Entry 3RUP (X-ray diffraction, 1.99 A resolution); this record covers chains A and B.

== Chain A (and B) ==
Name: Biotin carboxylase
From: Escherichia coli
Notes: EC 6.3.4.14, 6.4.1.2; chain B of this document is another copy of the same molecule, construct and numbering; everything in this record applies to it too
UniProtKB: P24182 (ACCC_ECOLI); numbering as in UniProt (aligned over 1-449)
Chain sequence (452 residues; each row starts with the number of its first residue):
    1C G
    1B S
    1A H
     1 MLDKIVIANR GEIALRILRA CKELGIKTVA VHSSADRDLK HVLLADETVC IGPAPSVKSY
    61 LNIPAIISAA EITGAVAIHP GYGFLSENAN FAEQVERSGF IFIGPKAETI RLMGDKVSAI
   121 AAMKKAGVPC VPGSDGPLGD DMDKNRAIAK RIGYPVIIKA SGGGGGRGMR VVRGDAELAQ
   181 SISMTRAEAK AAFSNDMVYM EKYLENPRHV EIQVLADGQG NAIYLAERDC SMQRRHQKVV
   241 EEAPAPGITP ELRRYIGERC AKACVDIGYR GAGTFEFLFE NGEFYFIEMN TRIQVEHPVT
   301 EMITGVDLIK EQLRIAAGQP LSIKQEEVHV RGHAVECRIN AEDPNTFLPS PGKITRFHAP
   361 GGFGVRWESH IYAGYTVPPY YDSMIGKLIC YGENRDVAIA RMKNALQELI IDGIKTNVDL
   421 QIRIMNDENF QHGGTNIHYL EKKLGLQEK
Disordered / not traced: 1C, 1B, 1A, 445-449 (chain B: 1C, 1B, 1A, 447-449)
Sequence notes: expression tag (1A-1C)
Curated features (UniProtKB/Swiss-Prot):
  - active site: Arg-292
  - binding site (ATP): Lys-116, Lys-159, Gly-165, Gly-166, Glu-201 to Leu-204, His-209, His-236, Glu-276, Glu-288
  - binding site (hydrogencarbonate): Lys-238, Arg-292, Val-295, Arg-338
  - binding site (Mg(2+)): Glu-276, Glu-288, Asn-290
  - binding site (Mn(2+)): Glu-276, Glu-288, Asn-290
  - binding site (biotin): Arg-338
  - mutagenesis: Arg-19 (R19E: Loss of homodimerization. No effect on ATP binding), Glu-23 (E23R: Loss of homodimerization. No effect on ATP binding), Glu-296 (E296A: Severe reduction in catalytic activity), Arg-338 (R338A: Severe reduction in catalytic activity), Phe-363 (F363A: Loss of homodimerization. No effect on ATP binding), Arg-366 (R366E: Loss of homodimerization. No effect on ATP binding)
Metal / ion sites: Ca2+ site 1: Glu-87, Glu-288, Asn-290; Ca2+ site 2: Glu-276, Glu-288 (together with ADP)
Residues lining bound ligands:
  - ADP (adenosine-5'-diphosphate), molecule 1: Tyr-82, Gly-83, Phe-84, Glu-87, Gly-162, Gly-163, Gly-164, Gly-165, Arg-167, Phe-193, Gln-237, Lys-238, Glu-276, Asn-290, Arg-292, Gln-294, Val-295, Glu-296, Arg-338, Asp-382
  - ADP, molecule 2: Lys-116, Val-131, Ile-157, Lys-159, Gly-163, Gly-164, Gly-165, Gly-166, Arg-167, Met-169, Glu-201, Lys-202, Tyr-203, Leu-204, His-209, Gln-233, His-236, Glu-276, Leu-278, Ile-287, Glu-288, Ile-437
From the paper describing this entry:
  - binding site for ADP: Gly-83, Glu-87, Lys-159, Glu-201, Lys-202, Leu-204, Gln-233, Arg-292, Val-295, Glu-296, Arg-338
  - Ca2+ coordination: Glu-87, Glu-276, Glu-288, Asn-290
  - catalytic residues: Arg-338 (citing earlier work)
  - conformationally variable residues (domain motion): Lys-159
  - mutagenesis - R16E (2-fold): decreased catalytic activity
  - mutagenesis - R16E (445 +/- 43 mum): decreased binding to Biotin carboxylase (chain A)
  - self-association interface (contacts with another copy of this molecule); pairs are residue here / residue on that copy: Arg-19/Glu-408, Glu-23/Arg-401, Phe-363
  - self-association interface (contacts with another copy of this molecule): Phe-363 (citing earlier work)
  - contacts within the chain: Glu-12/Lys-387 (salt bridge), Glu-336/Lys-387

== How chain A and chain B interact ==
Pairs across the interface (48):
  Arg-19(A) / Gly-361(B)  hydrogen bond (side chain-backbone)
  Arg-19(A) / Gly-362(B)
  Arg-19(A) / Asn-404(B)
  Arg-19(A) / Glu-408(B)  salt bridge
  Lys-22(A) / Asn-404(B)
  Glu-23(A) / Val-397(B)
  Glu-23(A) / Ala-400(B)
  Glu-23(A) / Arg-401(B)  salt bridge
  Glu-23(A) / Asn-404(B)
  Lys-40(A) / His-358(B)
  Lys-40(A) / Ile-410(B)
  Leu-44(A) / Glu-408(B)
  Glu-301(A) / Phe-363(B)
  Met-302(A) / Phe-363(B)  hydrophobic
  Val-306(A) / Phe-363(B)
  Asp-307(A) / Phe-363(B)
  Asp-307(A) / Arg-401(B)  salt bridge
  Lys-310(A) / Glu-393(B)  salt bridge
  Lys-310(A) / Val-397(B)
  Arg-331(A) / Arg-331(B)
  His-358(A) / Lys-40(B)
  His-358(A) / Ile-371(B)
  His-358(A) / Tyr-372(B)
  Gly-361(A) / Arg-19(B)  hydrogen bond (backbone-side chain)
  Gly-362(A) / Arg-19(B)
  Gly-362(A) / Arg-366(B)
  Gly-362(A) / Trp-367(B)
  Gly-362(A) / Glu-368(B)
  Phe-363(A) / Glu-301(B)
  Phe-363(A) / Val-306(B)
  Phe-363(A) / Asp-307(B)
  Phe-363(A) / Arg-366(B)
  Phe-363(A) / Glu-368(B)
  Arg-366(A) / Gly-362(B)
  Arg-366(A) / Phe-363(B)
  Trp-367(A) / Gly-361(B)
  Trp-367(A) / Gly-362(B)
  Glu-368(A) / Gly-362(B)
  Glu-368(A) / Phe-363(B)
  Ile-371(A) / His-358(B)
  Tyr-372(A) / His-358(B)
  Arg-401(A) / Glu-23(B)  salt bridge
  Arg-401(A) / Asp-307(B)  salt bridge
  Arg-401(A) / Lys-310(B)
  Asn-404(A) / Arg-19(B)
  Asn-404(A) / Lys-22(B)
  Glu-408(A) / Arg-19(B)  salt bridge
  Ile-410(A) / Lys-40(B)
Other interface residues (no listed pair), chain A (29 interface residues in all): Arg-16, Gly-305, Val-365, Val-397, Ala-400
Other interface residues (no listed pair), chain B (31 interface residues in all): Leu-44, Met-302, Gly-305, Phe-357, Val-365, Gln-407

== Summary ==
The interface between chain A and chain B involves 29 residues on one side and 31 on the other; the contacts
include 2 hydrogen bonds and 7 salt bridges. Polar pairs include Arg-19(A)/Glu-408(B), Glu-23(A)/Arg-401(B)
and Asp-307(A)/Arg-401(B). Ligands of chain A: ADP. From the paper: the catalytic residue Arg-338(A); R16E of
chain A reduces catalytic activity.
Both chains are Biotin carboxylase (Escherichia coli). Entry 3RUP (Crystal structure of E.coli biotin
carboxylase in complex with two ADP and two Ca ions) was determined by X-ray diffraction (same publication as
3RV3 and 3RV4).
